PDB entry 2BKI | X-ray diffraction, 2.90 A resolution | chains A and B of the 3 polymer chains in the assembly

# Chain A
Name: Unconventional myosin
From: Sus scrofa
Notes: fragment: domain long-s1, residues 1-858
UniProt: Q29122 (Q29122_PIG); numbering as in UniProt (aligned over 1-858)
Amino-acid sequence (858 residues; numbered 1 to 858; the number before each row is that of its first residue):
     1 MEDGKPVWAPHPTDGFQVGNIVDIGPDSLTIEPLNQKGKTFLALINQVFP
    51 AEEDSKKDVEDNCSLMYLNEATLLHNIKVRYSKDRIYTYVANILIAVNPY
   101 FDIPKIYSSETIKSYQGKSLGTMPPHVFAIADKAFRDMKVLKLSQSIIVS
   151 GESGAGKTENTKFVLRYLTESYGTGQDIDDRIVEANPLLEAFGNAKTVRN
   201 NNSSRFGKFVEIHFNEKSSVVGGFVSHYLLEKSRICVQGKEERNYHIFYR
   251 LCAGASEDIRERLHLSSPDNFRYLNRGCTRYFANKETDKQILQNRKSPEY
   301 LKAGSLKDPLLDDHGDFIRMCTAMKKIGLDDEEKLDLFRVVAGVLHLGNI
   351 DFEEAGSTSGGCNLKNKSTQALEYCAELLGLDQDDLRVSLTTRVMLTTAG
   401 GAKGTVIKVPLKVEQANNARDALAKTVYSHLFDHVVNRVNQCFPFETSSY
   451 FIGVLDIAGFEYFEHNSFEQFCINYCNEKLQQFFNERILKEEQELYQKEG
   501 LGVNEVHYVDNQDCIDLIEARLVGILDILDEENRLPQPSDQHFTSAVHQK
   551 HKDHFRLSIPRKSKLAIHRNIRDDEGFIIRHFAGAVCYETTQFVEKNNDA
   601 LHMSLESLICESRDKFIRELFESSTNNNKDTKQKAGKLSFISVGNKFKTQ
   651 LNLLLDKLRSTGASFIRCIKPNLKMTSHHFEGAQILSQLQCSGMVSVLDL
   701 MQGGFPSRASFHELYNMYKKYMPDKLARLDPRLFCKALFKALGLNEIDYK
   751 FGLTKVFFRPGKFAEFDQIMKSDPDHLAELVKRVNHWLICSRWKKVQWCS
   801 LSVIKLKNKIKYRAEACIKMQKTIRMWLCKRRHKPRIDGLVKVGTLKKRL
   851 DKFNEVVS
Unresolved in the structure: 1, 826-858
Swiss-Prot annotation at these positions:
  - binding site (ATP): Gly151 to Thr158
  - modified residue: Ser267 (Phosphoserine)

# Chain B
Name: Calmodulin
From: Gallus gallus
UniProt: P62149 (CALM_CHICK); numbering as in UniProt (aligned over 1-148)
Amino-acid sequence (149 residues; row label = number of the first residue in the row; numbering starts at 0):
     0 MADQLTEEQIAEFKEAFSLFDKDGDGTITTKELGTVMRSLGQNPTEAELQ
    50 DMINEVDADGNGTIDFPEFLTMMARKMKDTDSEEEIREAFRVFDKDGNGY
   100 ISAAELRHVMTNLGEKLTDEEVDEMIREADIDGDGQVNYEEFVQMMTAK
Unresolved in the structure: 0-2, 148
Ion coordination: Ca2+ site 1: Asp20, Asp22, Asp24, Thr26, Glu31; Ca2+ site 2: Asp56, Asn60, Thr62; Ca2+ site 3: Asp93, Asp95, Asn97, Tyr99, Glu104; Ca2+ site 4: Asp129, Asp131, Asp133, Gln135, Glu140

# How chain A and chain B interact
Contacting residue pairs (83):
  Val140(A) - Asp58(B)
  Val140(A) - Asn60(B)
  Lys725(A) - Glu120(B)
  Lys725(A) - Glu123(B)
  Arg728(A) - Lys115(B)
  Arg728(A) - Leu116(B)
  Arg728(A) - Thr117(B)
  Arg728(A) - Glu120(B)  salt bridge
  Asp730(A) - Glu114(B)
  Arg732(A) - Lys13(B)
  Arg732(A) - Glu14(B)  salt bridge
  Arg732(A) - Ser17(B)
  Lys736(A) - Glu14(B)  salt bridge
  Thr754(A) - Gly23(B)
  Thr754(A) - Gly25(B)
  His786(A) - Glu127(B)  salt bridge
  Cys790(A) - Met144(B)  hydrophobic
  Arg792(A) - Met109(B)
  Arg792(A) - Glu114(B)  salt bridge
  Arg792(A) - Lys115(B)  hydrogen bond (side chain-backbone)
  Arg792(A) - Leu116(B)
  Trp793(A) - Leu105(B)  hydrophobic
  Trp793(A) - Met124(B)  hydrogen bond (side chain-backbone)
  Trp793(A) - Ala128(B)
  Trp793(A) - Met144(B)
  Lys794(A) - Glu11(B)  salt bridge
  Lys794(A) - Met144(B)
  Lys794(A) - Met145(B)
  Lys794(A) - Ala147(B)
  Lys795(A) - Glu14(B)
  Lys795(A) - Ala15(B)
  Lys795(A) - Ser17(B)
  Lys795(A) - Leu18(B)
  Lys795(A) - Glu114(B)  salt bridge
  Val796(A) - Phe92(B)
  Val796(A) - Met109(B)  hydrophobic
  Val796(A) - Leu112(B)  hydrophobic
  Gln797(A) - Phe141(B)  hydrogen bond (side chain-backbone)
  Gln797(A) - Met144(B)
  Gln797(A) - Met145(B)
  Trp798(A) - Gln8(B)
  Trp798(A) - Glu11(B)
  Trp798(A) - Phe12(B)  hydrophobic
  Trp798(A) - Ala15(B)
  Trp798(A) - Met145(B)  hydrogen bond (side chain-backbone)
  Cys799(A) - Ala15(B)
  Cys799(A) - Leu18(B)  hydrophobic
  Cys799(A) - Val35(B)  hydrophobic
  Cys799(A) - Leu112(B)  hydrophobic
  Ser800(A) - Leu39(B)
  Ser800(A) - Ala88(B)
  Ser800(A) - Phe92(B)
  Leu801(A) - Phe12(B)  hydrophobic
  Leu801(A) - Ile85(B)  hydrophobic
  Leu801(A) - Met145(B)  hydrophobic
  Ser802(A) - Phe12(B)
  Ser802(A) - Phe19(B)
  Ser802(A) - Met72(B)
  Val803(A) - Val35(B)  hydrophobic
  Val803(A) - Met36(B)  hydrophobic
  Val803(A) - Leu39(B)  hydrophobic
  Ile804(A) - Glu84(B)
  Ile804(A) - Glu87(B)
  Ile804(A) - Ala88(B)
  Lys805(A) - Met72(B)
  Lys805(A) - Met76(B)
  Lys805(A) - Glu84(B)  salt bridge
  Leu806(A) - Met36(B)  hydrophobic
  Leu806(A) - Met51(B)
  Leu806(A) - Met71(B)  hydrophobic
  Leu806(A) - Met72(B)  hydrophobic
  Lys807(A) - Gln41(B)
  Lys807(A) - Glu87(B)  salt bridge
  Asn808(A) - Glu84(B)  hydrogen bond
  Lys809(A) - Met51(B)
  Ile810(A) - Pro43(B)  hydrophobic
  Ile810(A) - Glu47(B)
  Ile810(A) - Met51(B)  hydrophobic
  Tyr812(A) - Arg74(B)
  Tyr812(A) - Lys75(B)  hydrogen bond (side chain-backbone)
  Arg813(A) - Asp50(B)  salt bridge
  Arg813(A) - Met51(B)
  Arg813(A) - Glu54(B)  salt bridge
Also at the interface, not in a pair above, chain A (34 interface residues in all): Thr122, Leu753, Asn785, Ile789
Also at the interface, not in a pair above, chain B (54 interface residues in all): Asp24, Leu32, Gly59, Phe68, Ile125, Val136

# Overview
34 residues of chain A face 54 of chain B across their interface; the contacts include 6 hydrogen bonds and 11
salt bridges. Polar contacts include Arg728(A)-Glu120(B), Arg732(A)-Glu14(B) and Lys736(A)-Glu14(B). From
UniProt: 8 ATP-binding residues on chain A.
Chain A is Unconventional myosin (Sus scrofa) and chain B is Calmodulin (Gallus gallus); the structure, Myosin
VI nucleotide-free (MDinsert2-IQ) crystal structure, was determined by X-ray diffraction, deposited together
with 2BKH.
